Entry 4AYL (X-ray diffraction, 1.92 A resolution); this record covers chain A.

# Chain A
Name: Bogt-metal-independent glycosyltransferase
Source organism: Bacteroides ovatus
Notes: EC 2.4.1.40
UniProt: A7LVT2 (A7LVT2_BACOV); residue numbers follow UniProt; this construct covers 1-246
Chain sequence (246 residues; row label = number of the first residue in the row):
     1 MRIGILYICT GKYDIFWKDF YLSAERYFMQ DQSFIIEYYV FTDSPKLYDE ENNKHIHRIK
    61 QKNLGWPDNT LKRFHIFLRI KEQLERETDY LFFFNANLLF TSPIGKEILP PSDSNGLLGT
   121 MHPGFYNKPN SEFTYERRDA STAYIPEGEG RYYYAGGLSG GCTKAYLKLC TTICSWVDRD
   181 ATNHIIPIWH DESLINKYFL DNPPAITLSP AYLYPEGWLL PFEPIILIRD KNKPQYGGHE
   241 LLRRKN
Unresolved in the structure: 127-150, 235-246
Metal / ion sites: Ca2+: E216, D230, N232
Reported in the primary citation:
  - Ca2+ coordination: E216, D230, N232
  - binding site for chloride ion: M29 to F34
  - conformationally variable residues (order/disorder transition): Y126 to R151
  - specificity-determining residues: G124, I228 (proposed by the authors, not directly observed)
  - catalytic residues: E192 (citing earlier work)
  - mutagenesis - E192Q: decreased catalytic activity on FAL (citing earlier work)
  - mutagenesis - E192Q: unchanged binding to UDP-GalNAc
  - mutagenesis - K231A (>25-fold): decreased catalytic activity (citing earlier work)
  - mutagenesis - R229A (3-fold): decreased catalytic activity
  - mutagenesis - N95D (>4000-fold): decreased catalytic activity on UDP-GalNAc (citing earlier work)
  - mutagenesis - N95D (36-fold): decreased binding to UDP-GalNAc (citing earlier work)
  - mutagenesis - N97D: unchanged catalytic activity on UDP-GalNAc (citing earlier work)
  - specificity-determining residues: A155 to L158 (citing earlier work)
  - catalytic residues: K231 (proposed by the authors, not directly observed)

# Overview
The Ca2+ site is built by E216, D230 and N232. From the paper: catalytic residues E192 and K231; K231A and
R229A reduce catalytic activity; 5 substitutions were tested in all.
Chain A is Bogt-metal-independent glycosyltransferase (Bacteroides ovatus); the structure, Molecular structure
of a metal-independent bacterial glycosyltransferase that catalyzes the synthesis of histo-blood group A
antigen, was determined by X-ray diffraction together with 4AYJ from the same study.
